2V5T - chain A; structure by X-ray diffraction, 2.00 A resolution.

Chain A:
Molecule: Neural cell adhesion molecule 2
Organism: Homo sapiens
Notes: fragment: ig2-3, residues 115-301
UniProtKB: O15394 (NCAM2_HUMAN); residues 115-301 here = UniProt positions 115-301
Sequence (189 residues; row label = number of the first residue in the row):
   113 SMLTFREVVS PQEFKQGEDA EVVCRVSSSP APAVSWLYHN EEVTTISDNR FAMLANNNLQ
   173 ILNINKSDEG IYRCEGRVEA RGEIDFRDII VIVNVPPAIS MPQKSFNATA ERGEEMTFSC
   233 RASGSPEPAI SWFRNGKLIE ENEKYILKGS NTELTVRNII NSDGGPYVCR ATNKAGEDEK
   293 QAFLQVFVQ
Unresolved in the structure: 151-155
Disulfides: C136-C186, C232-C281
Differences from the reference sequence: expression tag (113-114); conflict F163 (Leu in O15394)
Small-molecule neighbours:
  - N-acetylglucosamine (NAG; 2-acetamido-2-deoxy-beta-D-glucopyranose), molecule 1: Q128, N177, K178, S179
  - N-acetylglucosamine (NAG), molecule 2: Q215, S217, F218, N219, Q297, F299
Curated features (UniProtKB/Swiss-Prot):
  - glycosylation (N-linked (GlcNAc...) asparagine): N177, N219
Reported in the primary citation:
  - post-translational modification sites: N177
  - contacts within the chain: E125-K286 (salt bridge), K127-A287 (hydrogen bond), N254-Y257
  - specificity-determining residues: E191 (proposed by the authors, not directly observed)

Overview:
Ligands of chain A: N-acetylglucosamine. From the paper: the specificity determinant E191; a modification site
at N177.
Chain A is Neural cell adhesion molecule 2 (Homo sapiens); the structure, Crystal structure of NCAM2 Ig2-3,
was determined by X-ray diffraction (same publication as 2XY1, 2XY2, 2XYC, 2WIM and 2JLL).
